Entry 4ZKQ (X-ray diffraction, 1.90 A resolution); this record covers chain A.

[Chain A]
Protein: Putative uncharacterized protein
From: Cricetid herpesvirus 2
UniProtKB: E9M5R0 (E9M5R0_9GAMA); residues 1-412 here correspond to UniProt positions 28-439 (UniProt number = residue number + 27)
Chain sequence (420 residues; numbered 1 to 420; the number before each row is that of its first residue):
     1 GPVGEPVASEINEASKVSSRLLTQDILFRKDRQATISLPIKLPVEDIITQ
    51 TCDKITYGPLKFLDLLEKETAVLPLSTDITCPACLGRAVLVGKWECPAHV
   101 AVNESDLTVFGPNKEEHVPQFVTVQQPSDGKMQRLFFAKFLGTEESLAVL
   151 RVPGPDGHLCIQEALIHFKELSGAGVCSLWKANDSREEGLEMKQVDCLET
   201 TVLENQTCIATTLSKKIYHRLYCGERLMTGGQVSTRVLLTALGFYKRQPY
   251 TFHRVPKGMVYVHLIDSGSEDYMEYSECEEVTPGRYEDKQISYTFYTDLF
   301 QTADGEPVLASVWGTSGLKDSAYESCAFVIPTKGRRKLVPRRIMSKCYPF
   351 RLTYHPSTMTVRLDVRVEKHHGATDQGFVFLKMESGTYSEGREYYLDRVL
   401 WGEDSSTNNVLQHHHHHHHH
Unresolved in the structure: 1-13, 402-420
Construct notes: expression tag (413-420)
Cystine bridges: Cys-52/Cys-177, Cys-81/Cys-84, Cys-96/Cys-160, Cys-197/Cys-208, Cys-223/Cys-278, Cys-326/Cys-347
Covalent attachments: N-acetylglucosamine (NAG) linked to Asn-205
From the paper describing this entry:
  - post-translational modification sites: Asn-103, Asn-205

[Summary]
Covalently linked N-acetylglucosamine: at Asn-205. From the paper: modification sites Asn-103 and Asn-205.
Chain A is Putative uncharacterized protein (Cricetid herpesvirus 2); the structure, Viral chemokine binding
protein R17 encoded by rodent gammaherpesvirus Peru ( RHVP), was determined by X-ray diffraction together with
4ZLT from the same study.
